PDB entry 4QTB | X-ray diffraction, 1.40 A resolution | chain A

# Chain A
Molecule: Mitogen-activated protein kinase 3
Source organism: Homo sapiens
Notes: EC 2.7.11.24; fragment: kinase domain
UniProt: P27361 (MK03_HUMAN); residue numbers follow UniProt; this construct covers 1-379
Amino-acid sequence (380 residues; numbered 0 to 379; the number before each row is that of its first residue; numbering starts at 0):
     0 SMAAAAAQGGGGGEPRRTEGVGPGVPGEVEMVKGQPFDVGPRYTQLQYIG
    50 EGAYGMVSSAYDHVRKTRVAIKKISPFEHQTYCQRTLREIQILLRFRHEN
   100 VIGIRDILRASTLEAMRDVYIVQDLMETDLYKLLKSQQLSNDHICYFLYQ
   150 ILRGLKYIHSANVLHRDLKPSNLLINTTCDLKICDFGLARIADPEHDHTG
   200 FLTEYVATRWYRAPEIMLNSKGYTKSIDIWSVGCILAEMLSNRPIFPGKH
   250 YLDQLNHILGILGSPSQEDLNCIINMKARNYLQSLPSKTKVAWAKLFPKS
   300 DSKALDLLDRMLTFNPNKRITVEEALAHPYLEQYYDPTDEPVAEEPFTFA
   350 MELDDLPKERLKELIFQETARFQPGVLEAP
Unresolved in the structure: 0-23, 375-379
Construct notes: expression tag (0)
Small-molecule neighbours: 38Z ((3R)-1-(2-oxo-2-{4-[4-(pyrimidin-2-yl)phenyl]piperazin-1-yl}ethyl)-N-[3-(pyridin-4-yl)-2H-indazol-5-yl]pyrrolidine-3-carboxamide): Ile48, Ala52, Tyr53, Val56, Ala69, Lys71, Ile73, Tyr81, Arg84, Thr85, Glu88, Ile101, Gln122, Asp123, Leu124, Met125, Glu126, Thr127, Asp128, Lys131, Leu173, Cys183, Asp184, Gly186

# In short
Chain A binds compound 38Z.
Chain A is Mitogen-activated protein kinase 3 (Homo sapiens); the structure, Structure of human ERK1 in
complex with SCH772984 revealing a novel inhibitor-induced binding pocket, was determined by X-ray diffraction
(same publication as 4QTA, 4QTC, 4QTD and 4QTE).
